3TCU - chain A; structure by X-ray diffraction, 1.75 A resolution.

== Chain A ==
Protein: Potassium channel protein
Organism: Bacillus cereus
Reference sequence: Q81HW2 (Q81HW2_BACCR); numbering as in UniProt (aligned over 20-110)
Amino-acid sequence (97 residues; each row starts with the number of its first residue):
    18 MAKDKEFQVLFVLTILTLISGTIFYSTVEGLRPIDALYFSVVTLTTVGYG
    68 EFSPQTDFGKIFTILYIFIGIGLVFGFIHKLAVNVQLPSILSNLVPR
Disordered / not traced: 18-20, 114
Sequence notes: expression tag (18-19, 111-114); engineered mutation Tyr-66 (Asp in Q81HW2), Glu-68 (Asn in Q81HW2)
Ion coordination: K+ site 1: Thr-63, Val-64; K+ site 2 near Thr-63 (its only coordinating residue here); K+ site 3: Val-64, Gly-65; K+ site 4: Gly-65, Tyr-66

== Summary ==
Gly-65 and Tyr-66 coordinate K+ site 4. The K+ site 3 is built by Val-64 and Gly-65.
Chain A is Potassium channel protein (Bacillus cereus); the structure, Crystal Structure of NaK2K Channel D68E
Mutant, was determined by X-ray diffraction (same publication as 3TET, 3T1C, 3T2M, 3T4D and 3T4Z).
